PDB entry 7B8E | X-ray diffraction, 2.23 A resolution | chain A

Chain A:
Molecule: Acetylcholinesterase
Source organism: Tetronarce californica
Notes: EC 3.1.1.7
UniProt: P04058 (ACES_TETCF); residues 1-537 here correspond to UniProt positions 22-558 (UniProt number = residue number + 21)
Amino-acid sequence (537 residues; numbered 1 to 537; the number before each row is that of its first residue):
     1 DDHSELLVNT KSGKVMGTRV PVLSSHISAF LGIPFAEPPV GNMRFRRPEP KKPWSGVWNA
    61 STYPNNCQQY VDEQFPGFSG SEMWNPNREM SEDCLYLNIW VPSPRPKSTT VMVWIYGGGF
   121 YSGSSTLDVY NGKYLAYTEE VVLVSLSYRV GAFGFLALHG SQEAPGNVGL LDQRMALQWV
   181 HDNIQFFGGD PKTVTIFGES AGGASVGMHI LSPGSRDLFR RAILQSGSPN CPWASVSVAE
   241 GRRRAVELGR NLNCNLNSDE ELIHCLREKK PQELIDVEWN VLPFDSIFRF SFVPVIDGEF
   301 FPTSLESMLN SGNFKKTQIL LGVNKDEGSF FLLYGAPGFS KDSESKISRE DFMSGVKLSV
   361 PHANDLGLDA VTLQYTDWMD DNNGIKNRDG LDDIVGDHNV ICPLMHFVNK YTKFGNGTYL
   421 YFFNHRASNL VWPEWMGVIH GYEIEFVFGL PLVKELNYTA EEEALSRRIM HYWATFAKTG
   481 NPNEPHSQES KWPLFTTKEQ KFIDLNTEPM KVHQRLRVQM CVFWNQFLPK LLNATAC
Unresolved in the structure: 1-3, 536-537
Disulfide bonds: Cys67-Cys94, Cys254-Cys265, Cys402-Cys521
Covalent attachments: glycan linked to Asn59; N-acetylglucosamine (NAG) linked to Asn416, Asn457
Metal / ion sites: Zn2+: His181, His264, Glu268; Ca2+: Asp326, Asp392
Ligand contacts: Ca+2 (FWN; 2-[2-(2-ethoxyethoxy)ethoxy]ethanol): Tyr70, Tyr121, Trp279, Phe330, Phe331, Tyr334
From the paper describing this entry:
  - Ca2+ coordination: Asp326, Asp392
  - Ca2+ coordination through a water molecule: Asp389, Asp393
  - catalytic residues: Ser200, Glu327, His440 (citing earlier work)

In short:
Bound to chain A: Ca+2. N-acetylglucosamine is covalently linked to Asn59, Asn416 and Asn457. His181, His264
and Glu268 form the Zn2+ site. Asp326 and Asp392 form the Ca2+ site. The paper reports catalytic residues
Ser200, Glu327 and His440; Ca2+ coordination by Asp326 and Asp392.
Chain A is Acetylcholinesterase (Tetronarce californica); the structure, Torpedo californica
acetylcholinesterase complexed with Ca+2, was determined by X-ray diffraction, deposited together with 7B2W
and 7B38.
